Entry 7W77 (electron microscopy, 3.30 A resolution); this record covers chains C and D of the 3 polymer chains in the assembly.

Chain C:
Molecule: Sodium channel subunit beta-2
From: Homo sapiens
Reference sequence: O60939 (SCN2B_HUMAN); numbering as in UniProt (aligned over 1-215)
Sequence (215 residues; row label = number of the first residue in the row):
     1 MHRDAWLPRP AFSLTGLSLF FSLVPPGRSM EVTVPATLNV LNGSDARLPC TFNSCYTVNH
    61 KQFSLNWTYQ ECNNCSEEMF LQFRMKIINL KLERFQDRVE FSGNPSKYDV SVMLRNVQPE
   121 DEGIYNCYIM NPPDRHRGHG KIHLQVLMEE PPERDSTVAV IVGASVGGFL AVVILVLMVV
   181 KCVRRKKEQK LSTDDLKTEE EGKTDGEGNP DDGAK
Unresolved in the structure: 1-26, 149-215
Disulfides: C50-C127, C72-C75

Chain D:
Molecule: Sodium channel protein type 3 subunit alpha
From: Homo sapiens
Reference sequence: Q9NY46 (SCN3A_HUMAN); residue numbers follow UniProt; this construct covers 1-1951
Sequence (1951 residues; numbered 1 to 1951; the number before each row is that of its first residue):
     1 MAQALLVPPG PESFRLFTRE SLAAIEKRAA EEKAKKPKKE QDNDDENKPK PNSDLEAGKN
    61 LPFIYGDIPP EMVSEPLEDL DPYYINKKTF IVMNKGKAIF RFSATSALYI LTPLNPVRKI
   121 AIKILVHSLF SMLIMCTILT NCVFMTLSNP PDWTKNVEYT FTGIYTFESL IKILARGFCL
   181 EDFTFLRDPW NWLDFSVIVM AYVTEFVSLG NVSALRTFRV LRALKTISVI PGLKTIVGAL
   241 IQSVKKLSDV MILTVFCLSV FALIGLQLFM GNLRNKCLQW PPSDSAFETN TTSYFNGTMD
   301 SNGTFVNVTM STFNWKDYIG DDSHFYVLDG QKDPLLCGNG SDAGQCPEGY ICVKAGRNPN
   361 YGYTSFDTFS WAFLSLFRLM TQDYWENLYQ LTLRAAGKTY MIFFVLVIFL GSFYLVNLIL
   421 AVVAMAYEEQ NQATLEEAEQ KEAEFQQMLE QLKKQQEEAQ AVAAASAASR DFSGIGGLGE
   481 LLESSSEASK LSSKSAKEWR NRRKKRRQRE HLEGNNKGER DSFPKSESED SVKRSSFLFS
   541 MDGNRLTSDK KFCSPHQSLL SIRGSLFSPR RNSKTSIFSF RGRAKDVGSE NDFADDEHST
   601 FEDSESRRDS LFVPHRHGER RNSNVSQASM SSRMVPGLPA NGKMHSTVDC NGVVSLVGGP
   661 SALTSPTGQL PPEGTTTETE VRKRRLSSYQ ISMEMLEDSS GRQRAVSIAS ILTNTMEELE
   721 ESRQKCPPCW YRFANVFLIW DCCDAWLKVK HLVNLIVMDP FVDLAITICI VLNTLFMAME
   781 HYPMTEQFSS VLTVGNLVFT GIFTAEMVLK IIAMDPYYYF QEGWNIFDGI IVSLSLMELG
   841 LSNVEGLSVL RSFRLLRVFK LAKSWPTLNM LIKIIGNSVG ALGNLTLVLA IIVFIFAVVG
   901 MQLFGKSYKE CVCKINDDCT LPRWHMNDFF HSFLIVFRVL CGEWIETMWD CMEVAGQTMC
   961 LIVFMLVMVI GNLVVLNLFL ALLLSSFSSD NLAATDDDNE MNNLQIAVGR MQKGIDYVKN
  1021 KMRECFQKAF FRKPKVIEIH EGNKIDSCMS NNTGIEISKE LNYLRDGNGT TSGVGTGSSV
  1081 EKYVIDENDY MSFINNPSLT VTVPIAVGES DFENLNTEEF SSESELEESK EKLNATSSSE
  1141 GSTVDVVLPR EGEQAETEPE EDLKPEACFT EGCIKKFPFC QVSTEEGKGK IWWNLRKTCY
  1201 SIVEHNWFET FIVFMILLSS GALAFEDIYI EQRKTIKTML EYADKVFTYI FILEMLLKWV
  1261 AYGFQTYFTN AWCWLDFLIV DVSLVSLVAN ALGYSELGAI KSLRTLRALR PLRALSRFEG
  1321 MRVVVNALVG AIPSIMNVLL VCLIFWLIFS IMGVNLFAGK FYHCVNMTTG NMFDISDVNN
  1381 LSDCQALGKQ ARWKNVKVNF DNVGAGYLAL LQVATFKGWM DIMYAAVDSR DVKLQPVYEE
  1441 NLYMYLYFVI FIIFGSFFTL NLFIGVIIDN FNQQKKKFGG QDIFMTEEQK KYYNAMKKLG
  1501 SKKPQKPIPR PANKFQGMVF DFVTRQVFDI SIMILICLNM VTMMVETDDQ GKYMTLVLSR
  1561 INLVFIVLFT GEFVLKLVSL RHYYFTIGWN IFDFVVVILS IVGMFLAEMI EKYFVSPTLF
  1621 RVIRLARIGR ILRLIKGAKG IRTLLFALMM SLPALFNIGL LLFLVMFIYA IFGMSNFAYV
  1681 KKEAGIDDMF NFETFGNSMI CLFQITTSAG WDGLLAPILN SAPPDCDPDT IHPGSSVKGD
  1741 CGNPSVGIFF FVSYIIISFL VVVNMYIAVI LENFSVATEE SAEPLSEDDF EMFYEVWEKF
  1801 DPDATQFIEF SKLSDFAAAL DPPLLIAKPN KVQLIAMDLP MVSGDRIHCL DILFAFTKRV
  1861 LGESGEMDAL RIQMEDRFMA SNPSKVSYEP ITTTLKRKQE EVSAAIIQRN FRCYLLKQRL
  1921 KNISSNYNKE AIKGRIDLPI KQDMIIDKLN G
Unresolved in the structure: 1-115, 210-211, 284-312, 439-740, 988-1188, 1779-1951
Disulfides: C277-C337, C913-C919, C951-C960, C1364-C1384
Covalently attached groups: glycan linked to N339; N-acetylglucosamine (NAG) linked to N1366, N1380
Ligand contacts:
  - 6OU ([(2R)-1-[2-azanylethoxy(oxidanyl)phosphoryl]oxy-3-hexadecanoyloxy-propan-2-yl] (Z)-octadec-9-enoate), molecule 1: V143, T146, A890, F894, F929, F930, F933, Y1443, L1446
  - 6OU, molecule 2: I252, V255, F256, S259, F369, F373, M1540, M1544, A1638, I1641
  - 6OU, molecule 3: L268, T399, Y400, I402, F403, T1618, V1622, L1625
  - 6OU, molecule 4: Y361, G362, Y363, S370, W371, F373, L374, Q957, T958, L961, I962, M965
  - 6OU, molecule 5: T368, F369, V1541, M1544, V1545, T1547, M1554
  - 6OU, molecule 6: G823, F827, I830, L856
  - 6OU, molecule 7: L847, V849, M1352, Y1443, M1444, L1446, Y1447, I1450
  - 6OU, molecule 8: G1221, A1224, F1225, D1227, R1233, F1667, F1695
  - 6OU, molecule 9: A1271, W1272, L1309, L1312, L1315, V1325, V1329
  - 6OU, molecule 10: S1302, T1305, N1676, N1743, V1746
  - 6OU, molecule 11: L1343, W1346, G1404, A1405, Y1407, L1408, L1411, P1744, S1745, I1748, F1749, V1752, S1753, I1756
  - 6OU, molecule 12: Y1443, L1446, I1450
  - 6OU, molecule 13: M1533, I1534, C1537
  - 6OU, molecule 14: L1538, V1541, T1542, Y1553, M1554, V1557, I1561
  - Bulleyaconitine A (966; [(1S,2R,3R,4R,5R,6S,8R,9S,13S,16S,17R,18R)-11-ethyl-5-hydroxy-6,16,18-trimethoxy-4-(4-methoxybenzoyl)-13-(methoxymethyl)-11-azahexacyclo[7.7.2.12,5.01,10.03,8.013,17]nonadecan-8-yl] acetate): F377, M380, T381, Q382, S412, V416, I419, L420, V939, L940, C941, G942, W944, M968, N972, L976, F979, F1416, Y1766
  - 9Z9 ((3beta,14beta,17beta,25R)-3-[4-methoxy-3-(methoxymethyl)butoxy]spirost-5-en), molecule 1: D342, K398, T399, M401, I402, V405, F1663, M1666, G1696, M1699, F1703
  - 9Z9, molecule 2: V771, L775, L861, S864, W865, P866, L1340, I1344
  - 9Z9, molecule 3: A778, H781, Y782, P783, L1347, N1402, V1403, G1404, Y1407
Reported in the primary citation:
  - disease-associated variants - F1759Y (citing earlier work)
  - binding site for Bulleyaconitine A: M380, T381, Q382, V416, I419, L420, C941, G942, M968, N972, L976

How chain C and chain D interact:
Residue-residue contacts (15; chain C residue first):
  G27(C) with K909(D)
  R28(C) with N149(D); K909(D)
  E31(C) with E910(D)
  C55(C) with C911(D), disulfide; K914(D); V954(D)
  Y56(C) with E910(D), hydrogen bond (side chain-backbone); C911(D); V912(D), hydrogen bond (side chain-backbone); C913(D), hydrogen bond (side chain-backbone); K914(D)
  P133(C) with C913(D), hydrophobic; C919(D)
  R135(C) with D918(D)
Cross-chain cystine bridges: C55(C)-C911(D)
The authors on this interface:
  - residue pairs: C55(C)-C911(D) (covalent link)

Overview:
7 residues of chain C face 10 of chain D across their interface; the contacts include 1 disulfide bond and 3
hydrogen bonds. Among the polar pairs are Y56(C)-E910(D), Y56(C)-V912(D) and Y56(C)-C913(D). The authors
report a contact between C55(C) and C911(D). From the paper: a binding site for Bulleyaconitine A at M380(D),
T381(D) and Q382(D) among others.
Chain C is Sodium channel subunit beta-2 and chain D is Sodium channel protein type 3 subunit alpha, both from
Homo sapiens; the structure, cryo-EM structure of human NaV1.3/beta1/beta2-bulleyaconitineA, was determined by
electron microscopy together with 7W7F from the same study.
